3EWF - chains A and D of the 8 polymer chains in the assembly; structure by X-ray diffraction, 2.50 A resolution.

# Chain A (and D)
Molecule: Histone deacetylase 8
Organism: Homo sapiens
Notes: EC 3.5.1.98; chain D of this document is another copy of the same molecule, construct and numbering; everything in this record applies to it too
UniProt: Q9BY41 (HDAC8_HUMAN); residue numbers follow UniProt; this construct covers 1-377
Amino-acid sequence (388 residues; row label = number of the first residue in the row):
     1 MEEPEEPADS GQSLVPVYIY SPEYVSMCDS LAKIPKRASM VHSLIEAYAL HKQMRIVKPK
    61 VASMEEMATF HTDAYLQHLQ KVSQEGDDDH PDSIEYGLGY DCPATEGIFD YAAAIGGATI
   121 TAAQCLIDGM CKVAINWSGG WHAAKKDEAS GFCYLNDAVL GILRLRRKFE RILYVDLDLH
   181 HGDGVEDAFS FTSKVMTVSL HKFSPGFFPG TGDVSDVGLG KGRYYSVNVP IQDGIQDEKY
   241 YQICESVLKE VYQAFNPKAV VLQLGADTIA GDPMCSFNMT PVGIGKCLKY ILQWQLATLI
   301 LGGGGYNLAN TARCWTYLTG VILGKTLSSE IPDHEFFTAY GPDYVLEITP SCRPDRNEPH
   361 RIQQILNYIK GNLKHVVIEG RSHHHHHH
Disordered / not traced: 1-13, 378-388
Construct notes: engineered mutation Ala143 (His in Q9BY41); expression tag (378-388)
Bound ions: K+ site 1: Asp176, Asp178, His180, Ser199, Leu200; Zn2+ site 1: Asp178, His180, Asp267 (shared with 1 residue of chain I); K+ site 2: Phe189, Thr192, Val195, Tyr225; Zn2+ site 2: His375 (shared with Cys352(D) of chain D)
Small-molecule neighbours:
  - 7-amino-4-methyl-chromen-2-one (MCM), molecule 1: Ala32, Lys33, Phe152, Pro273, Met274, Tyr306
  - 7-amino-4-methyl-chromen-2-one (MCM), molecule 2: Lys33, Tyr100, Asp101, Phe152
Swiss-Prot annotation at these positions:
  - binding site (substrate): Asp101, Gly151, Tyr306
  - binding site (a divalent metal cation): Asp178, His180, Asp267
  - modified residue: Ser39 (Phosphoserine)
  - natural variant: His180 (H180R: In CDLS5), Thr311 (T311M: In CDLS5), Gly320 (G320R: In CDLS5), His334 (H334R: In CDLS5)
  - mutagenesis: Ser39 (S39A: Enhances the deacetylase activity; S39E: Decreases the deacetylase activity), Asp101 (D101A: Complete loss of catalytical activity. Complete loss of catalytical activity; when associated with F-306; D101E: Partial loss of catalytical activity ...), Tyr306 (Y306F: Loss of catalytic activity. Complete loss of catalytic activity; when associated with A-101)
What the authors report for this chain:
  - mutagenesis - D101L, H143A: abolished catalytic activity
  - Zn2+ coordination: Asp178, His180, Asp267, Cys352, His375
  - binding site for Peptidic substrate: Asp101, Tyr306
  - catalytic residues: Tyr306
  - mutagenesis - D101E (7-fold), D101N: decreased catalytic activity

# Chain A / chain D interface
Contacting residue pairs (12; chain A residue first):
  Arg166(A) - Asp343(D)  hydrogen bond (side chain-backbone)
  Glu170(A) - Glu330(D)
  Phe191(A) - Pro342(D)
  Thr192(A) - Pro342(D)
  Thr192(A) - Asp343(D)
  Ser193(A) - Asp343(D)  hydrogen bond (backbone-side chain)
  Lys194(A) - Asp343(D)  hydrogen bond (backbone-side chain)
  Lys194(A) - Val345(D)
  Lys221(A) - Asp343(D)  salt bridge
  Lys221(A) - Val345(D)
  Tyr224(A) - Cys352(D)  hydrophobic
  His375(A) - Cys352(D)  hydrogen bond
Other interface residues (no listed pair), chain D (7 interface residues in all): Glu347, Thr349

# Overview
Chain A and chain D form an interface of 9 and 7 residues respectively; the contacts include 4 hydrogen bonds
and 1 salt bridge. Polar pairs include Lys221(A)-Asp343(D), Arg166(A)-Asp343(D) and Ser193(A)-Asp343(D). Chain
A binds 7-amino-4-methyl-chromen-2-one. The paper reports the catalytic residue Tyr306(A); D101L and H143A of
chain A abolish catalytic activity; 4 substitutions were tested in all.
Chain A and chain D are both Histone deacetylase 8 (Homo sapiens); the structure, Crystal Structure Analysis
of human HDAC8 H143A variant complexed with substrate, was determined by X-ray diffraction.
